PDB entry 7R5J | electron microscopy, 50.00 A resolution (very low resolution: no residue pairs are listed; an interface is given only as per-side residue counts) | chains M0 and R0 of the 101 polymer chains in the assembly

[Chain M0]
Protein: Nuclear pore complex protein Nup96
Source organism: Homo sapiens
Reference sequence: P52948 (NUP98_HUMAN); residues 1-937 here correspond to UniProt positions 881-1817 (UniProt number = residue number + 880)
Sequence (937 residues; row label = number of the first residue in the row):
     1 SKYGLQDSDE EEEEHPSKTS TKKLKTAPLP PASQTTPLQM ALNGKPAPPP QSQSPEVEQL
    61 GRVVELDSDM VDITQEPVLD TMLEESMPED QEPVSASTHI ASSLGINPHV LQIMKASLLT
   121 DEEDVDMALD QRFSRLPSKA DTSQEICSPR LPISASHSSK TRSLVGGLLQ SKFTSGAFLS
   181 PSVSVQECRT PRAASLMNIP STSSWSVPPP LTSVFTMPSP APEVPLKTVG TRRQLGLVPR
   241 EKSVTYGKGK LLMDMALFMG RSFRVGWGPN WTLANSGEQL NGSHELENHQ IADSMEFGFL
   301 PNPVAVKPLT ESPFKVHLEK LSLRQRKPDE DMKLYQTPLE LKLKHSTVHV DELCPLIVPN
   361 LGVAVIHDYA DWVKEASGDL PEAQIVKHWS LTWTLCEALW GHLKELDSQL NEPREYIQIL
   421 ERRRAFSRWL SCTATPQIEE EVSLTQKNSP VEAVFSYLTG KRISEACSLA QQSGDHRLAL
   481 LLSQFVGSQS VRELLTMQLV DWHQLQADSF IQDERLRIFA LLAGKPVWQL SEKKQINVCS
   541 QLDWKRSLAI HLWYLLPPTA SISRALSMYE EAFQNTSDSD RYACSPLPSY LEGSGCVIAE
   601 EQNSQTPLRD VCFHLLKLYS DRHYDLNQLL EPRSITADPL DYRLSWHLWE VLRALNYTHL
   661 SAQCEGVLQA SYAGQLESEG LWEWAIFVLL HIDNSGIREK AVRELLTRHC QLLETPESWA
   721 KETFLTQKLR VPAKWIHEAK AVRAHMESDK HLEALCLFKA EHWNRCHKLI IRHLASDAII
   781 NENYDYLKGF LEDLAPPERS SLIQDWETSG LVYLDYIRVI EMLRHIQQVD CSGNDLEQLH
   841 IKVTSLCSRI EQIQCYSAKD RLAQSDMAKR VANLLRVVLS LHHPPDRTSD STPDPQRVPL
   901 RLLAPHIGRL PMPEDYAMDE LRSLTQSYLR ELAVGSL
Not modelled in the structure: 1-231, 281-313
Curated features (UniProtKB/Swiss-Prot):
  - active site: Ser-1 (Nucleophile)
  - modified residue: Ser-8 (Phosphoserine), Ser-17 (Phosphoserine), Ser-54 (Phosphoserine), Thr-120 (Phosphothreonine), Ser-143 (Phosphoserine), Ser-148 (Phosphoserine), Ser-163 (Phosphoserine), Ser-180 (Phosphoserine), Ser-184 (Phosphoserine), Thr-190 (Phosphothreonine), Ser-449 (Phosphoserine), Thr-892 (Phosphothreonine)

[Chain R0]
Protein: Nuclear pore complex protein Nup160
Source organism: Homo sapiens
Reference sequence: Q12769 (NU160_HUMAN); residues 1-1436 here = UniProt positions 1-1436
Sequence (1436 residues; row label = number of the first residue in the row):
     1 MLHLSAAPPA PPPEVTATAR PCLCSVGRRG DGGKMAAAGA LERSFVELSG AERERPRHFR
    61 EFTVCSIGTA NAVAGAVKYS ESAGGFYYVE SGKLFSVTRN RFIHWKTSGD TLELMEESLD
   121 INLLNNAIRL KFQNCSVLPG GVYVSETQNR VIILMLTNQT VHRLLLPHPS RMYRSELVVD
   181 SQMQSIFTDI GKVDFTDPCN YQLIPAVPGI SPNSTASTAW LSSDGEALFA LPCASGGIFV
   241 LKLPPYDIPG MVSVVELKQS SVMQRLLTGW MPTAIRGDQS PSDRPLSLAV HCVEHDAFIF
   301 ALCQDHKLRM WSYKEQMCLM VADMLEYVPV KKDLRLTAGT GHKLRLAYSP TMGLYLGIYM
   361 HAPKRGQFCI FQLVSTESNR YSLDHISSLF TSQETLIDFA LTSTDIWALW HDAENQTVVK
   421 YINFEHNVAG QWNPVFMQPL PEEEIVIRDD QDPREMYLQS LFTPGQFTNE ALCKALQIFC
   481 RGTERNLDLS WSELKKEVTL AVENELQGSV TEYEFSQEEF RNLQQEFWCK FYACCLQYQE
   541 ALSHPLALHL NPHTNMVCLL KKGYLSFLIP SSLVDHLYLL PYENLLTEDE TTISDDVDIA
   601 RDVICLIKCL RLIEESVTVD MSVIMEMSCY NLQSPEKAAE QILEDMITID VENVMEDICS
   661 KLQEIRNPIH AIGLLIREMD YETEVEMEKG FNPAQPLNIR MNLTQLYGSN TAGYIVCRGV
   721 HKIASTRFLI CRDLLILQQL LMRLGDAVIW GTGQLFQAQQ DLLHRTAPLL LSYYLIKWGS
   781 ECLATDVPLD TLESNLQHLS VLELTDSGAL MANRFVSSPQ TIVELFFQEV ARKHIISHLF
   841 SQPKAPLSQT GLNWPEMITA ITSYLLQLLW PSNPGCLFLE CLMGNCQYVQ LQDYIQLLHP
   901 WCQVNVGSCR FMLGRCYLVT GEGQKALECF CQAASEVGKE EFLDRLIRSE DGEIVSTPRL
   961 QYYDKVLRLL DVIGLPELVI QLATSAITEA GDDWKSQATL RTCIFKHHLD LGHNSQAYEA
  1021 LTQIPDSSRQ LDCLRQLVVV LCERSQLQDL VEFPYVNLHN EVVGIIESRA RAVDLMTHNY
  1081 YELLYAFHIY RHNYRKAGTV MFEYGMRLGR EVRTLRGLEK QGNCYLAALN CLRLIRPEYA
  1141 WIVQPVSGAV YDRPGASPKR NHDGECTAAP TNRQIEILEL EDLEKECSLA RIRLTLAQHD
  1201 PSAVAVAGSS SAEEMVTLLV QAGLFDTAIS LCQTFKLPLT PVFEGLAFKC IKLQFGGEAA
  1261 QAEAWAWLAA NQLSSVITTK ESSATDEAWR LLSTYLERYK VQNNLYHHCV INKLLSHGVP
  1321 LPNWLINSYK KVDAAELLRL YLNYDLLEEA VDLVSEYVDA VLGKGHQYFG IEFPLSATAP
  1381 MVWLPYSSID QLLQALGENS ANSHNIALSQ KILDKLEDYQ QKVDKATRDL LYRRTL
Not modelled in the structure: 1-37
Curated features (UniProtKB/Swiss-Prot):
  - modified residue (Phosphoserine): Ser-44, Ser-490, Ser-949, Ser-1157
  - natural variant: Glu-803 (E803K: In NPHS19; uncertain significance), Arg-910 to Leu-1436 (deletion: In NPHS19; uncertain significance), Arg-1173 to Leu-1436 (deletion: In NPHS19; uncertain significance)

[Interface between chain M0 and chain R0]
At this resolution (50 A) residue pairs are not listed: 40 residues of chain M0 and 53 of chain R0 lie at the interface.

[Summary]
40 residues of chain M0 and 53 residues of chain R0 are in contact. Curated annotation (UniProt) lists
active-site residue Ser-1(M0) on chain M0.
Chain M0 is Nuclear pore complex protein Nup96 and chain R0 is Nuclear pore complex protein Nup160, both from
Homo sapiens; the structure, Human nuclear pore complex (dilated), was determined by electron microscopy,
deposited together with 7R5K and 7R1Y.
